Entry 7OM9 (X-ray diffraction, 3.00 A resolution); this record covers chains B and A.

Chain B (and A):
Protein: RNA-dependent RNA polymerase
Organism: Thosea asigna virus
Notes: chain A of this document is another copy of the same molecule, construct and numbering; everything in this record applies to it too
UniProt: Q6A562 (Q6A562_9VIRU); residues 11-671 here = UniProt positions 11-671
Sequence (684 residues; numbered -12 to 671; the number before each row is that of its first residue; numbers below 1 keep their minus sign (Met-12 is residue -12)):
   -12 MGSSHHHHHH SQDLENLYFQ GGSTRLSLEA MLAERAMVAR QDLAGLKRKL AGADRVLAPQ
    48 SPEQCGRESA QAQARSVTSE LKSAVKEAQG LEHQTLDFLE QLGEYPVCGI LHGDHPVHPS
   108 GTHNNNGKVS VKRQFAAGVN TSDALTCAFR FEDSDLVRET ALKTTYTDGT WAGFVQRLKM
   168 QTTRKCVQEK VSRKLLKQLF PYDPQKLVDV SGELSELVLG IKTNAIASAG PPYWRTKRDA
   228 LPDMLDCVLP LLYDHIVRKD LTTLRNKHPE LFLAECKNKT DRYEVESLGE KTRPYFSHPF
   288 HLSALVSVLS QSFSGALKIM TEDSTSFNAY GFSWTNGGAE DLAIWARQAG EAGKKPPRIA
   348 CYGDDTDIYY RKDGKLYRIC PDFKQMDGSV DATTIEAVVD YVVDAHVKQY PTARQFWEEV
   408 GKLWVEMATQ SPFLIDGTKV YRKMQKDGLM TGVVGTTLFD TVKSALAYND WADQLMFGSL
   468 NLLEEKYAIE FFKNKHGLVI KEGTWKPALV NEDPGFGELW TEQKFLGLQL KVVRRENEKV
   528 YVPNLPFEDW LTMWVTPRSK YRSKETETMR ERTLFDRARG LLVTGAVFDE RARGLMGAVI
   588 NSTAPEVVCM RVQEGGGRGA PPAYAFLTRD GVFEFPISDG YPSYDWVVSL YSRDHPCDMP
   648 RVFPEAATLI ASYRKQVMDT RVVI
Not modelled in the structure: -12 to 11, 74-82, 123, 151-154, 546-549, 599-623 (chain A: -12 to 11, 75-79, 123-126, 151-155, 546-551, 600-623)
Differences from the reference sequence: initiating methionine (-12); expression tag (-11 to 10)
From the paper describing this entry:
  - conformationally variable residues (loop rearrangement): Thr267 to Thr279

How chain B and chain A interact:
Pairs across the interface - 111 pairs, chain B then chain A:
  Arg12(B) - Lys209(A)
  Arg12(B) - Thr210(A)
  Leu13(B) - Lys209(A)
  Leu13(B) - Thr210(A)  hydrogen bond (backbone-backbone)
  Ser14(B) - Leu206(A)
  Ser14(B) - Ile208(A)
  Ser14(B) - Lys209(A)
  Leu15(B) - Val205(A)
  Leu15(B) - Leu206(A)  hydrogen bond (backbone-backbone)
  Leu15(B) - Ile208(A)  hydrogen bond (backbone-backbone)
  Leu15(B) - Leu228(A)
  Leu15(B) - Phe287(A)  hydrophobic
  Glu16(B) - Leu206(A)  hydrogen bond (backbone-backbone)
  Met18(B) - Ala212(A)  hydrophobic
  Met18(B) - Lys224(A)
  Met18(B) - Arg225(A)
  Met18(B) - Leu228(A)  hydrophobic
  Leu19(B) - Leu206(A)  hydrophobic
  Leu19(B) - Leu228(A)  hydrophobic
  Arg22(B) - Arg225(A)  hydrogen bond (side chain-backbone)
  Arg22(B) - Asp226(A)  hydrogen bond (side chain-backbone)
  Arg22(B) - Pro229(A)
  His99(B) - Arg661(A)
  Val197(B) - Thr667(A)  hydrogen bond (backbone-side chain)
  Ser198(B) - Thr667(A)  hydrogen bond (backbone-side chain)
  Ser198(B) - Arg668(A)  hydrogen bond
  Gly199(B) - Thr667(A)  hydrogen bond (backbone-side chain)
  Glu200(B) - Lys662(A)  salt bridge
  Glu200(B) - Gln663(A)
  Glu200(B) - Met665(A)  hydrogen bond (side chain-backbone)
  Leu201(B) - Met665(A)  hydrogen bond (backbone-backbone)
  Leu201(B) - Thr667(A)
  Ser202(B) - Tyr660(A)  hydrogen bond
  Ser202(B) - Gln663(A)
  Glu203(B) - Lys662(A)  salt bridge
  Val205(B) - Leu15(A)
  Leu206(B) - Ser14(A)  hydrogen bond (backbone-side chain)
  Leu206(B) - Leu15(A)
  Leu206(B) - Glu16(A)  hydrogen bond (backbone-backbone)
  Leu206(B) - Leu19(A)  hydrophobic
  Ile208(B) - Ser14(A)
  Ile208(B) - Leu15(A)  hydrogen bond (backbone-backbone)
  Lys209(B) - Leu13(A)
  Lys209(B) - Ser14(A)
  Thr210(B) - Arg12(A)
  Thr210(B) - Leu13(A)  hydrogen bond (backbone-backbone)
  Thr210(B) - Leu15(A)
  Asn211(B) - Arg12(A)  hydrogen bond
  Ala212(B) - Met18(A)  hydrophobic
  Lys224(B) - Met18(A)
  Arg225(B) - Met18(A)
  Arg225(B) - Arg22(A)  hydrogen bond (backbone-side chain)
  Asp226(B) - Arg22(A)
  Leu228(B) - Leu15(A)
  Leu228(B) - Met18(A)  hydrophobic
  Leu228(B) - Leu19(A)  hydrophobic
  Pro229(B) - Arg22(A)
  Pro229(B) - Ala658(A)
  Pro229(B) - Ser659(A)
  Leu232(B) - Tyr660(A)  hydrophobic
  Leu232(B) - Gln663(A)  hydrogen bond (backbone-side chain)
  Asp233(B) - Ser659(A)
  Asp233(B) - Arg661(A)
  Asp233(B) - Gln663(A)
  Leu236(B) - Met665(A)  hydrophobic
  Pro237(B) - Gln663(A)
  Pro237(B) - Met665(A)  hydrophobic
  Tyr240(B) - Met665(A)  hydrophobic
  Tyr240(B) - Asp666(A)  hydrogen bond (side chain-backbone)
  Val244(B) - Val669(A)  hydrophobic
  Val244(B) - Ile671(A)
  Phe287(B) - Leu15(A)  hydrophobic
  Thr399(B) - Arg668(A)  hydrogen bond
  Ala400(B) - Thr667(A)
  Gln402(B) - Val670(A)  hydrogen bond (side chain-backbone)
  Gln402(B) - Ile671(A)
  Phe403(B) - Thr667(A)
  Phe403(B) - Ile671(A)
  Trp404(B) - Thr667(A)
  Ala658(B) - Pro229(A)
  Ser659(B) - Pro229(A)
  Ser659(B) - Asp233(A)
  Tyr660(B) - Ser202(A)
  Tyr660(B) - Leu232(A)  hydrophobic
  Tyr660(B) - Asp233(A)
  Arg661(B) - His99(A)
  Arg661(B) - Asp233(A)
  Lys662(B) - Ser202(A)  hydrogen bond
  Lys662(B) - Glu203(A)  salt bridge
  Lys662(B) - Leu206(A)
  Gln663(B) - Glu200(A)
  Gln663(B) - Pro237(A)
  Val664(B) - Glu200(A)
  Met665(B) - Glu200(A)  hydrogen bond (backbone-side chain)
  Met665(B) - Leu201(A)  hydrogen bond (backbone-backbone)
  Met665(B) - Pro237(A)  hydrophobic
  Met665(B) - Tyr240(A)
  Asp666(B) - Tyr240(A)  hydrogen bond (backbone-side chain)
  Thr667(B) - Val197(A)  hydrogen bond (side chain-backbone)
  Thr667(B) - Ser198(A)  hydrogen bond (side chain-backbone)
  Thr667(B) - Gly199(A)  hydrogen bond (side chain-backbone)
  Thr667(B) - Leu201(A)
  Thr667(B) - Ala400(A)
  Thr667(B) - Phe403(A)
  Thr667(B) - Trp404(A)
  Arg668(B) - Ser198(A)  hydrogen bond
  Arg668(B) - Thr399(A)
  Val670(B) - Thr399(A)
  Val670(B) - Gln402(A)
  Val670(B) - Phe403(A)  hydrophobic
  Ile671(B) - Gln402(A)
Also at the interface, not in a pair above, chain B (58 interface residues in all): Leu204, Gly207, Met231, Lys246, Glu406
Also at the interface, not in a pair above, chain A (58 interface residues in all): Gly207, Asn211, Met231, Leu236, Asp241, Val244, Ala291, Val664

Overview:
Chain B and chain A each contribute 58 residues to their interface; the contacts include 31 hydrogen bonds and
3 salt bridges. Among the polar pairs are Glu200(B)-Lys662(A), Glu203(B)-Lys662(A) and Arg22(B)-Arg225(A). The
paper reports conformational variability at Thr267(B).
Both chains are RNA-dependent RNA polymerase (Thosea asigna virus). Entry 7OM9 (Thosea asigna virus RdRP
domain) was determined by X-ray diffraction (same publication as 7OM2, 7OM6, 7OM7 and 7OMA).
